PDB entry 7D2R | X-ray diffraction, 2.00 A resolution | chain A

[Chain A]
Protein: cis-3-hydroxy-L-proline dehydratase
Source organism: Agrobacterium tumefaciens
Notes: engineered mutation(s): S449C, C510V
Sequence (579 residues; row label = number of the first residue in the row; numbers below 1 keep their minus sign (Met-9 is residue -9)):
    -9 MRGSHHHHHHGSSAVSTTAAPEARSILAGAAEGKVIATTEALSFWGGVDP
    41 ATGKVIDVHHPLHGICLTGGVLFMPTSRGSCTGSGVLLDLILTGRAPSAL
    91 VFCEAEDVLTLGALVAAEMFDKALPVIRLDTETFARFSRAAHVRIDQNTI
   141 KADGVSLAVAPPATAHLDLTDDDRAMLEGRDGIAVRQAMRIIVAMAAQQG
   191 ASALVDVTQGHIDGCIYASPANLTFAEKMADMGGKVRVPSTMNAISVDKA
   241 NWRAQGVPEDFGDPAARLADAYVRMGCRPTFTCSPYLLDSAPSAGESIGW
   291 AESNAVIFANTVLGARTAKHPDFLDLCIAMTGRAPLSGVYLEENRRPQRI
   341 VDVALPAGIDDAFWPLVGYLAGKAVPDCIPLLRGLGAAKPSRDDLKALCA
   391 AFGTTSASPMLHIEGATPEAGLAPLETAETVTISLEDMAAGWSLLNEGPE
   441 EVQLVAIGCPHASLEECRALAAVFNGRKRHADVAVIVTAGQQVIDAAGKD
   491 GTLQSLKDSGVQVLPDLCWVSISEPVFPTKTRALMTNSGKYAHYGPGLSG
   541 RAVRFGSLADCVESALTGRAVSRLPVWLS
Unresolved in the structure: -9 to 11
Metal / ion sites: 2Fe-2S cluster Fe: Cys273, Glu292, Cys508; Na+: Ser293, Tyr534 (together with glycerol)
Ligand contacts: 2Fe-2S cluster (FES): Asn233, Ala234, Cys273, Glu292, Asn294, Cys449, Pro450, Cys508, Val510, Lys530
Reported in the primary citation:
  - binding site for glycerol: Glu292, Lys530
  - conformationally variable residues (side-chain flip): Trp35
  - 2Fe-2S cluster coordination: Cys273, Glu292, Cys508

[Overview]
Ligands of chain A: 2Fe-2S cluster. The 2Fe-2S cluster Fe site is built by Cys273, Glu292 and Cys508. The Na+
site is built by Ser293 and Tyr534. The paper reports a binding site for glycerol at Glu292 and Lys530; 2Fe-2S
cluster coordination by Cys273, Glu292 and Cys508.
Chain A is cis-3-hydroxy-L-proline dehydratase (Agrobacterium tumefaciens); the structure, Crystal structure
of Agrobacterium tumefaciens aconitase X mutant - S449C/C510V, was determined by X-ray diffraction (same
publication as 7CNP, 7CNQ, 7CNR and 7CNS).
